6Z2X - chains D and C of the 4 polymer chains in the assembly; structure by electron microscopy, 3.20 A resolution.

== Chain D (and C) ==
Molecule: DNA damage checkpoint protein LCD1
Source organism: Saccharomyces cerevisiae S288C
Notes: chain C of this document is another copy of the same molecule, construct and numbering; everything in this record applies to it too
UniProt: Q04377 (LCD1_YEAST); numbering as in UniProt (aligned over 1-747)
Amino-acid sequence (747 residues; row label = number of the first residue in the row):
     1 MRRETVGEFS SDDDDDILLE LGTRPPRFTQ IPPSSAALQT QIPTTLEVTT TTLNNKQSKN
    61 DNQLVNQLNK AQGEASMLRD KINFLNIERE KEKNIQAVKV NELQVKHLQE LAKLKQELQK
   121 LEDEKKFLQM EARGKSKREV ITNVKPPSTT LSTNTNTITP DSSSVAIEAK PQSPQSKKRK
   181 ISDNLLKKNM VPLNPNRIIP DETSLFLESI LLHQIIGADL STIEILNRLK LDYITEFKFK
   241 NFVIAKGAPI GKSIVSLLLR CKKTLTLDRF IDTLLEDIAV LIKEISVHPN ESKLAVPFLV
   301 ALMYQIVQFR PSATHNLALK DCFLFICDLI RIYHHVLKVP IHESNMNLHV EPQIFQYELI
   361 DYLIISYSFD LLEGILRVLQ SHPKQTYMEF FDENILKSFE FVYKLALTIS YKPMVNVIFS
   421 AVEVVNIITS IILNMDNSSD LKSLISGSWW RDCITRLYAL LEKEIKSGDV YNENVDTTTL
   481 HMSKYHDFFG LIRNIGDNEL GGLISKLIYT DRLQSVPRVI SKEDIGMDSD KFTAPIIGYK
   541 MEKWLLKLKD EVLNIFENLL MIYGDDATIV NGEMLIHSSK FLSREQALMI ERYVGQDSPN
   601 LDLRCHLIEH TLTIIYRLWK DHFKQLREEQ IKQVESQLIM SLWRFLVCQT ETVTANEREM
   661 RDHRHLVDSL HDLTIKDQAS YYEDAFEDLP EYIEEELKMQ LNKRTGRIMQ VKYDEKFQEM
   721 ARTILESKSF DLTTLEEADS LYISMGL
Disordered / not traced: 1-185, 528-531
Curated features (UniProtKB/Swiss-Prot):
  - modified residue (Phosphoserine): S10, S11, S76
  - mutagenesis: K177 (K177A: Impairs dsDNA and ssDNA binding of the MEC1-LCD1 complex), R179 (R179A: Impairs dsDNA and ssDNA binding of the MEC1-LCD1 complex)

== How chain D and chain C interact ==
Residue-residue contacts (30):
  P195(D) - R197(C)  hydrogen bond (backbone-side chain)
  R197(D) - P195(C)  hydrogen bond (side chain-backbone)
  I199(D) - I199(C)
  D201(D) - D201(C)
  D201(D) - S204(C)
  S204(D) - D201(C)
  S204(D) - S204(C)
  E208(D) - L259(C)
  E208(D) - K262(C)  salt bridge
  E208(D) - K263(C)
  L211(D) - L259(C)  hydrophobic
  L220(D) - K252(C)
  E224(D) - K252(C)
  E224(D) - V255(C)
  N227(D) - R228(C)
  R228(D) - N227(C)
  R228(D) - R228(C)
  R228(D) - P249(C)
  R228(D) - K252(C)
  P249(D) - R228(C)
  K252(D) - L220(C)
  K252(D) - E224(C)
  K252(D) - R228(C)
  V255(D) - E224(C)
  L259(D) - E208(C)
  L259(D) - L211(C)  hydrophobic
  K262(D) - E208(C)  salt bridge
  K263(D) - E208(C)
  D511(D) - L513(C)
  L513(D) - D511(C)
Other interface residues (no listed pair), chain D (23 interface residues in all): N196, I198, L212, G247
Other interface residues (no listed pair), chain C (23 interface residues in all): N196, I198, L212, G247

== In short ==
Chain D and chain C each contribute 23 residues to their interface; the contacts include 2 hydrogen bonds and
2 salt bridges. Polar pairs include E208(D)-K262(C) and P195(D)-R197(C). UniProt lists 2 mutagenesis sites on
chain D.
Both chains are DNA damage checkpoint protein LCD1 (Saccharomyces cerevisiae S288C). Entry 6Z2X (Mec1-Ddc2
(F2244L mutant) in complex with Mg AMP-PNP (State II)) was determined by electron microscopy, deposited
together with 6Z2W and 6Z3A.
